PDB entry 4L62 | X-ray diffraction, 2.90 A resolution | chains D and R of the 6 polymer chains in the assembly

# Chain D
Protein: Transcriptional regulator
Source organism: Pseudomonas aeruginosa
UniProt: Q9I1S1 (Q9I1S1_PSEAE); residue numbers follow UniProt; this construct covers 4-193
Chain sequence (190 residues; row label = number of the first residue in the row):
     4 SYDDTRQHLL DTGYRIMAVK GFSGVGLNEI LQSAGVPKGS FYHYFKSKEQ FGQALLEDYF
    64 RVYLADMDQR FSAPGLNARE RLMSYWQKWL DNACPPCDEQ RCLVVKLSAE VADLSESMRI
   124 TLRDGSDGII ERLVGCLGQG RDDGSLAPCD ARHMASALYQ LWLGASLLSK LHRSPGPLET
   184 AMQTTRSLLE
Disordered / not traced: 4-6

# Chain R
Molecule: 25-nt DNA strand
Sequence (25 nucleotides; row label = number of the first residue in the row):
     1 TGAATTAGAC CAGTCGTCTA GAAAC

# Interface between chain D and chain R
Contacting residue pairs (12; chain D residue first):
  Thr-8(D) with DA9(R), hydrogen bond to the phosphate
  Pro-40(D) with DC10(R), sugar contact; DC11(R), phosphate contact
  Lys-41(D) with DC11(R), base contact; DA12(R), base contact
  Gly-42(D) with DC10(R), base contact; DC11(R), base contact
  Ser-43(D) with DA9(R), hydrogen bond to the phosphate
  His-46(D) with DA7(R), sugar contact; DG8(R), salt bridge to the phosphate
  Tyr-47(D) with DG8(R), hydrogen bond to the phosphate; DA9(R), hydrogen bond to the phosphate

# Overview
Chain D and chain R form an interface of 7 and 6 residues respectively; the contacts include 4 hydrogen bonds
and 1 salt bridge. Polar contacts include Thr-8(D)/DA9(R), Ser-43(D)/DA9(R) and Tyr-47(D)/DG8(R).
Here chain D is Transcriptional regulator (Pseudomonas aeruginosa) and chain R is a 25-nt DNA strand. Entry
4L62 (Crystal Structure of Pseudomonas aeruginosa transcriptional regulator PA2196 bound to its operator DNA)
was determined by X-ray diffraction.
